3V4U - chains H and L of the 3 polymer chains in the assembly; structure by X-ray diffraction, 1.64 A resolution.

[Chain H]
Molecule: Anti-MHC-I monoclonal antibody, 64-3-7 H chain
Organism: Mus musculus
Notes: antibody fragment or engineered binder
Chain sequence (216 residues; numbered 1 to 216; the number before each row is that of its first residue):
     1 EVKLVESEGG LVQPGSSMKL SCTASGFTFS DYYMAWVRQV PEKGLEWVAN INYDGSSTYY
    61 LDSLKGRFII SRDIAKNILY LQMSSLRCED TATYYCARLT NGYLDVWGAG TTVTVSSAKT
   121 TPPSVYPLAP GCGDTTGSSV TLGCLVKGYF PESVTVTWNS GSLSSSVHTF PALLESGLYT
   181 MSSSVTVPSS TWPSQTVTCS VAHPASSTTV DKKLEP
Disulfides: Cys22-Cys96, Cys144-Cys199

[Chain L]
Molecule: Anti-MHC-I monoclonal antibody, 64-3-7 L chain
Organism: Mus musculus
Notes: antibody fragment or engineered binder
Chain sequence (218 residues; each row starts with the number of its first residue):
     1 DVVMTQTPLS LPVSLGDQAS ISCRSSQSLV HSNGNTYLHW YLQKPGQSPN LLIYKVSNRF
    61 SGVPDRFSGS GSGTDFTLKI SRVEAEDLGV YFCSQSTHVP TFGGGTKLEI KRADAAPTVS
   121 IFPPSSEQLT SGGASVVCFL NNFYPKDINV KWKIDGSERQ NGVLNSWTDQ DSKDSTYSMS
   181 STLTLTKDEY ERHNSYTCEA THKTSTSPIV KSFNRNEC
Disulfides: Cys23-Cys93, Cys138-Cys198

[Chain H / chain L interface]
Disulfides between the chains: Cys132(H)-Cys218(L)
Contacting residue pairs (64; chain H residue first):
  Gln39(H) with Gln43(L), hydrogen bond; Phe92(L)
  Leu45(H) with Phe102(L)
  Trp47(H) with Pro100(L), hydrophobic; Phe102(L), hydrophobic
  Tyr59(H) with Val99(L)
  Tyr95(H) with Gln43(L), hydrogen bond; Ser48(L); Pro49(L)
  Asn101(H) with Tyr37(L)
  Gly102(H) with His39(L), hydrogen bond (backbone-side chain); Ser96(L), hydrogen bond (backbone-side chain)
  Tyr103(H) with His39(L); Tyr41(L); Leu51(L), hydrophobic; Tyr54(L), hydrophobic
  Leu104(H) with Tyr41(L), hydrogen bond (backbone-side chain); Leu51(L)
  Asp105(H) with Phe60(L)
  Trp107(H) with Tyr41(L); Pro49(L)
  Gly108(H) with Ser48(L), hydrogen bond (backbone-side chain)
  Ala109(H) with Ser48(L), hydrogen bond (backbone-side chain)
  Tyr126(H) with Ser125(L); Glu127(L); Gln128(L); Ser131(L)
  Pro127(H) with Ser125(L); Glu127(L)
  Leu128(H) with Phe122(L); Phe139(L), hydrophobic
  Ala129(H) with Phe122(L)
  Pro130(H) with Phe122(L)
  Cys132(H) with Pro123(L), hydrophobic; Phe213(L), hydrophobic; Glu217(L); Cys218(L), disulfide
  Thr141(H) with Phe122(L)
  Leu145(H) with Ser135(L)
  Lys147(H) with Gln128(L); Ser135(L); Thr184(L)
  His168(H) with Asn141(L); Asn142(L), hydrogen bond; Ser178(L), hydrogen bond
  Thr169(H) with Thr168(L)
  Phe170(H) with Phe139(L), hydrophobic; Asn141(L); Ser166(L); Thr168(L); Ser178(L); Met179(L); Ser180(L)
  Pro171(H) with Ser166(L), hydrogen bond (backbone-side chain); Trp167(L)
  Leu173(H) with Asn165(L); Ser166(L)
  Glu175(H) with Leu164(L)
  Ser182(H) with Phe139(L); Ser180(L), hydrogen bond
  Ser183(H) with Phe139(L)
  Ser184(H) with Phe139(L); Asn141(L)
  Lys212(H) with Glu127(L), salt bridge
Other interface residues (no listed pair), chain H (40 interface residues in all): Val37, Glu46, Gly110, Gly133, Leu142, Gly143, Ser165, Thr180
Other interface residues (no listed pair), chain L (42 interface residues in all): Gln47, Asn50, Ser120, Val137, Lys173, Thr182

[Overview]
40 residues of chain H face 42 of chain L across their interface; the contacts include 1 disulfide bond, 11
hydrogen bonds and 1 salt bridge. Among the polar pairs are Lys212(H)-Glu127(L), Gln39(H)-Gln43(L) and
Tyr95(H)-Gln43(L).
Chain H is Anti-MHC-I monoclonal antibody, 64-3-7 H chain and chain L is Anti-MHC-I monoclonal antibody,
64-3-7 L chain, both from Mus musculus; the structure, Structure of a monoclonal antibody complexed with its
MHC-I antigen, was determined by X-ray diffraction together with 3UO1, 3UYR and 3V52 from the same study.
